PDB entry 3AXK | X-ray diffraction, 1.90 A resolution | chains A and B of the 4 polymer chains in the assembly

# Chain A (and B)
Protein: Ribulose bisphosphate carboxylase large chain
From: Oryza sativa Japonica Group
Notes: EC 4.1.1.39; chain B of this document is another copy of the same molecule, construct and numbering; everything in this record applies to it too
Reference sequence: P0C512 (RBL_ORYSJ); residues 1-477 here = UniProt positions 1-477
Amino-acid sequence (477 residues; each row starts with the number of its first residue):
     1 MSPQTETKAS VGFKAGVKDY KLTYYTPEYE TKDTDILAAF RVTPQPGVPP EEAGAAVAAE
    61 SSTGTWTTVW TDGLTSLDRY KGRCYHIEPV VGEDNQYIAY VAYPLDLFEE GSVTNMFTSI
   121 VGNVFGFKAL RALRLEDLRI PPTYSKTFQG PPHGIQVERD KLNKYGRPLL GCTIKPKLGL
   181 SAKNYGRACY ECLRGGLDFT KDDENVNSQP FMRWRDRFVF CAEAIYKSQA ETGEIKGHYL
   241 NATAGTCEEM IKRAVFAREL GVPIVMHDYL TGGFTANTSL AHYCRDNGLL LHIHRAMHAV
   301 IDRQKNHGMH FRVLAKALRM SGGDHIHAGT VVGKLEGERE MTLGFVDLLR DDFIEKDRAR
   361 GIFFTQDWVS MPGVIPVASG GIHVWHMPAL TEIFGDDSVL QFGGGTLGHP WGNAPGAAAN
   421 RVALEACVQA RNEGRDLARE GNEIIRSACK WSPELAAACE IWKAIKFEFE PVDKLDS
Not modelled in the structure: 1-19, 64-67, 333-337, 463-477 (chain B: 1-20, 64-69, 331-337, 464-477)
Modified / non-standard residues: K201 (lysine nz-carboxylic acid; KCX)
Metal / ion sites: Mg2+: K201, D203, E204
Residues lining bound ligands:
  - NADPH (NDP; NADPH dihydro-nicotinamide-adenine-dinucleotide phosphate), molecule 1: E60, T68, N123, G126, F127
  - NADPH (NDP), molecule 2: T173, K175, K201, H294, R295, H298, G329, S379, G380, G381, I382, F402, G403, G404, G405

# Chain A / chain B interface
Residue-residue contacts - 159 pairs, chain A then chain B:
  S62(A) - K177(B)
  T68(A) - G408(B)
  V69(A) - K175(B)
  V69(A) - L407(B)  hydrophobic
  V69(A) - G408(B)
  W70(A) - L407(B)
  W70(A) - N413(B)  hydrogen bond
  T71(A) - K175(B)  hydrogen bond (side chain-backbone)
  T71(A) - P176(B)
  T71(A) - L180(B)
  D72(A) - P176(B)
  L74(A) - L180(B)  hydrophobic
  T75(A) - G179(B)  hydrogen bond (side chain-backbone)
  L77(A) - P176(B)  hydrophobic
  Y80(A) - G179(B)
  Y80(A) - F211(B)  hydrophobic
  D106(A) - Q209(B)
  D106(A) - P210(B)
  D106(A) - F211(B)
  L107(A) - L178(B)
  L107(A) - Q209(B)  hydrogen bond (backbone-side chain)
  F108(A) - Q209(B)
  E109(A) - N207(B)
  E109(A) - S208(B)  hydrogen bond (side chain-backbone)
  E109(A) - Q209(B)
  E109(A) - R253(B)  salt bridge
  E110(A) - P210(B)
  E110(A) - R213(B)  salt bridge
  S112(A) - A244(B)
  S112(A) - G245(B)  hydrogen bond (side chain-backbone)
  T114(A) - T243(B)
  T114(A) - A244(B)
  T114(A) - T271(B)  hydrogen bond (side chain-backbone)
  T114(A) - G272(B)
  N115(A) - N205(B)  hydrogen bond (side chain-backbone)
  N115(A) - N207(B)  hydrogen bond
  N115(A) - Q209(B)  hydrogen bond
  F117(A) - M297(B)  hydrophobic
  T118(A) - E204(B)
  T118(A) - N205(B)
  T118(A) - D268(B)
  T118(A) - T271(B)  hydrogen bond
  T118(A) - A296(B)
  S119(A) - N205(B)  hydrogen bond (backbone-side chain)
  V121(A) - M297(B)
  V121(A) - V300(B)
  G122(A) - A296(B)
  G122(A) - M297(B)  hydrogen bond (backbone-backbone)
  F125(A) - A299(B)
  F125(A) - V300(B)  hydrophobic
  F125(A) - R303(B)  hydrogen bond (backbone-side chain)
  G126(A) - A299(B)
  G126(A) - R303(B)
  F127(A) - R303(B)  hydrogen bond (backbone-side chain)
  L130(A) - R303(B)  hydrogen bond (backbone-side chain)
  R131(A) - Q304(B)
  A132(A) - Q304(B)
  K175(A) - T71(B)  hydrogen bond (backbone-side chain)
  P176(A) - T71(B)
  P176(A) - D72(B)
  P176(A) - T75(B)
  K177(A) - S62(B)
  L178(A) - Y80(B)
  L178(A) - L107(B)  hydrophobic
  G179(A) - T75(B)  hydrogen bond (backbone-side chain)
  G179(A) - Y80(B)
  L180(A) - T71(B)
  L180(A) - L74(B)  hydrophobic
  E204(A) - T118(B)
  N205(A) - N115(B)  hydrogen bond (backbone-side chain)
  N205(A) - T118(B)  hydrogen bond (side chain-backbone)
  N205(A) - S119(B)
  N207(A) - E109(B)
  N207(A) - N115(B)  hydrogen bond
  S208(A) - E109(B)  hydrogen bond (backbone-side chain)
  Q209(A) - D106(B)
  Q209(A) - L107(B)  hydrogen bond (side chain-backbone)
  Q209(A) - F108(B)
  Q209(A) - E109(B)
  Q209(A) - N115(B)
  P210(A) - D106(B)
  P210(A) - E110(B)
  F211(A) - Y80(B)
  F211(A) - D106(B)
  R213(A) - E110(B)  salt bridge
  T243(A) - T114(B)
  A244(A) - S112(B)
  A244(A) - T114(B)
  A244(A) - T275(B)  hydrogen bond (backbone-side chain)
  G245(A) - S112(B)  hydrogen bond (backbone-side chain)
  G245(A) - F274(B)
  G245(A) - T275(B)
  G245(A) - T278(B)  hydrogen bond (backbone-side chain)
  T246(A) - T275(B)
  T246(A) - T278(B)
  T246(A) - S279(B)
  T246(A) - H282(B)
  C247(A) - C247(B)  disulfide
  C247(A) - T275(B)
  C247(A) - A276(B)  hydrophobic
  C247(A) - S279(B)  hydrogen bond (backbone-side chain)
  E248(A) - S279(B)  hydrogen bond
  R253(A) - E109(B)  salt bridge
  T271(A) - T114(B)  hydrogen bond (backbone-side chain)
  T271(A) - T118(B)  hydrogen bond
  G272(A) - T114(B)
  G272(A) - G273(B)
  G272(A) - F274(B)
  G272(A) - T275(B)  hydrogen bond (backbone-side chain)
  G273(A) - G272(B)
  G273(A) - G273(B)
  F274(A) - G245(B)
  F274(A) - G272(B)
  T275(A) - A244(B)  hydrogen bond (side chain-backbone)
  T275(A) - G245(B)
  T275(A) - T246(B)
  T275(A) - C247(B)
  T275(A) - G272(B)  hydrogen bond (backbone-backbone)
  T275(A) - A276(B)
  A276(A) - C247(B)  hydrophobic
  A276(A) - T275(B)
  T278(A) - G245(B)  hydrogen bond (side chain-backbone)
  T278(A) - T246(B)
  S279(A) - T246(B)
  S279(A) - C247(B)  hydrogen bond (side chain-backbone)
  S279(A) - E248(B)  hydrogen bond
  H282(A) - T246(B)
  A296(A) - T118(B)
  A296(A) - G122(B)
  M297(A) - F117(B)  hydrophobic
  M297(A) - V121(B)
  M297(A) - G122(B)  hydrogen bond (backbone-backbone)
  M297(A) - M309(B)  hydrophobic
  A299(A) - F125(B)
  A299(A) - G126(B)
  A299(A) - H307(B)  hydrogen bond (backbone-side chain)
  V300(A) - V121(B)
  V300(A) - F125(B)  hydrophobic
  V300(A) - I301(B)  hydrophobic
  V300(A) - H307(B)
  V300(A) - M309(B)  hydrophobic
  I301(A) - V300(B)  hydrophobic
  R303(A) - F125(B)  hydrogen bond (side chain-backbone)
  R303(A) - G126(B)  hydrogen bond (side chain-backbone)
  R303(A) - F127(B)  hydrogen bond (side chain-backbone)
  R303(A) - L130(B)  hydrogen bond (side chain-backbone)
  R303(A) - H307(B)
  Q304(A) - R131(B)  hydrogen bond (side chain-backbone)
  Q304(A) - A132(B)
  Q304(A) - H307(B)  hydrogen bond
  H307(A) - A299(B)
  H307(A) - V300(B)
  H307(A) - R303(B)
  H307(A) - Q304(B)
  G308(A) - V300(B)
  M309(A) - M297(B)  hydrophobic
  M309(A) - V300(B)  hydrophobic
  L407(A) - W70(B)
  N413(A) - W70(B)  hydrogen bond
Also at the interface, not in a pair above, chain A (78 interface residues in all): Q45, G111, N123, K128, N184, D268, G412
Also at the interface, not in a pair above, chain B (80 interface residues in all): Q45, L77, G111, N123, K128, N184, A188, N306, G308, G404, G412
Disulfides between the chains: C247(A)-C247(B)

# In short
The interface between chain A and chain B involves 78 residues on one side and 80 on the other; the contacts
include 1 disulfide bond, 45 hydrogen bonds and 4 salt bridges. Among the polar pairs are E109(A)-R253(B),
E110(A)-R213(B) and W70(A)-N413(B).
Chain A and chain B are both Ribulose bisphosphate carboxylase large chain (Oryza sativa Japonica Group); the
structure, Structure of rice Rubisco in complex with NADP(H), was determined by X-ray diffraction together
with 3AXM and 1WDD from the same study.
